PDB entry 2C4R | X-ray diffraction, 3.60 A resolution | chains L and R

# Chain L
Name: Ribonuclease E
From: Escherichia coli
Notes: EC 3.1.4.-; fragment: catalytic domain, residues 1-510
Reference sequence: P21513 (RNE_ECOLI); residues 1-510 here = UniProt positions 1-510
Amino-acid sequence (517 residues; numbered -6 to 510; the number before each row is that of its first residue; numbers below 1 keep their minus sign (Ala-6 is residue -6)):
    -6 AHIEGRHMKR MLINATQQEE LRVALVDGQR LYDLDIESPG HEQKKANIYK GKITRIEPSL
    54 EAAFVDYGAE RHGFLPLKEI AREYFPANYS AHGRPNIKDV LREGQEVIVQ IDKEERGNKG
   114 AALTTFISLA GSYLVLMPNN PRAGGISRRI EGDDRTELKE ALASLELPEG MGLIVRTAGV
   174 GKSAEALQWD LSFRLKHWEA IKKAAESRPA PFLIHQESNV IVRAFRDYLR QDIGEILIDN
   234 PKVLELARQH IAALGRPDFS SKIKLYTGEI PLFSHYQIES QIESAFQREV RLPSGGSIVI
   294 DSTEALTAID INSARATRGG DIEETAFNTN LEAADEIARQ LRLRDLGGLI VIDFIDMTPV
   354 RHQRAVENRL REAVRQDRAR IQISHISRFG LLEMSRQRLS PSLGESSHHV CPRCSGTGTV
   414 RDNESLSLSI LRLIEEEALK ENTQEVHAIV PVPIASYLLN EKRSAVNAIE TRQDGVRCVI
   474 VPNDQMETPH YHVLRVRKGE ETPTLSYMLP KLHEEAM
Disordered / not traced: 80-88, 144-149, 309-312, 504-510
Metal / ion sites: Mg2+: Asp303, Asp346; Zn2+: Cys404, Cys407

# Chain R
Molecule: 10-nt RNA strand
Sequence (10 nucleotides; row label = number of the first residue in the row):
     1 ACAGUAUUUG

# How chain L and chain R interact
Pairs across the interface (28):
  Phe57(L) - G10(R)  sugar contact
  Phe67(L) - U9(R)  sugar contact
  Phe67(L) - G10(R)  base contact
  Lys112(L) - G10(R)  base contact
  Gly113(L) - G10(R)  hydrogen bond to the base
  Ala114(L) - G10(R)  base contact
  Ala115(L) - G10(R)  base contact
  Ser121(L) - A1(R)  hydrogen bond to the base
  Val128(L) - A1(R)  base contact
  Gly137(L) - C2(R)  hydrogen bond to the sugar
  Gly138(L) - C2(R)  hydrogen bond to the sugar
  Ile139(L) - C2(R)  phosphate contact
  Ser140(L) - A1(R)  sugar contact
  Ser140(L) - C2(R)  phosphate contact
  Arg141(L) - C2(R)  hydrogen bond to the phosphate
  Ile167(L) - C2(R)  base contact
  Arg169(L) - A1(R)  salt bridge to the phosphate
  Thr170(L) - A1(R)  hydrogen bond to the phosphate
  Gly341(L) - U7(R)  phosphate contact
  Gly341(L) - U8(R)  phosphate contact
  Leu342(L) - U7(R)  sugar contact
  Arg371(L) - A1(R)  salt bridge to the phosphate
  Arg373(L) - A6(R)  sugar contact
  Gln375(L) - A6(R)  base contact
  Gln390(L) - A6(R)  sugar contact
  Gln390(L) - U7(R)  phosphate contact
  Arg391(L) - U7(R)  hydrogen bond to the phosphate
  Arg391(L) - U8(R)  salt bridge to the phosphate
Interface residues without a listed pair, chain L (31 interface residues in all): Leu53, Pro69, Arg109, Ala123, Arg135, Arg142, Ala171, Ser388
Interface residues without a listed pair, chain R (8 interface residues in all): A3

# Overview
31 residues of chain L and 8 residues of chain R are in contact; the contacts include 7 hydrogen bonds and 3
salt bridges. Among the polar pairs are Gly113(L)-G10(R), Ser121(L)-A1(R) and Gly137(L)-C2(R). The Mg2+ site
is built by Asp303(L) and Asp346(L).
Chain L is Ribonuclease E (Escherichia coli) and chain R is a 10-nt RNA strand; the structure, Catalytic
domain of E. coli RNase E, was determined by X-ray diffraction (same publication as 2BX2 and 2C0B).
